Entry 2P2C (X-ray diffraction, 3.24 A resolution); this record covers chains B and P of the 6 polymer chains in the assembly.

Chain B:
Molecule: Caspase-2
Source organism: Homo sapiens
Notes: EC 3.4.22.-
Reference sequence: P42575 (CASP2_HUMAN); residues 201-305 here correspond to UniProt positions 348-452 (UniProt number = residue number + 147)
Sequence (106 residues; each row starts with the number of its first residue):
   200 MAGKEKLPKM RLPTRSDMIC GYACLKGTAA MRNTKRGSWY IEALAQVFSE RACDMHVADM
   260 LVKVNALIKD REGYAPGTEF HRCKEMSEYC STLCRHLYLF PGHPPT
Disordered / not traced: 200-208, 305
Differences from the reference sequence: cloning artifact (200)
What the authors report for this chain:
  - conformationally variable residues (loop rearrangement): Met209, Pro275

Chain P:
Molecule: Caspase-2
Source organism: Homo sapiens
Notes: EC 3.4.22.-
Sequence (169 residues; each row starts with the number of its first residue):
     1 MRGSHHHHHH GSDLGKKLLE AARAGQDDEV RILMANGADV NATDWLGHTP LHLAAKTGHL
    61 EIVEVLLKYG ADVNAWDNYG ATPLHLAADN GHLEIVEVLL KHGADVNAKD YEGFTPLHLA
   121 AYDGHLEIVE VLLKYGADVN AQDKFGKTAF DISIDNGNED LAEILQKLN
Disordered / not traced: 1-8, 167-169

Chain B / chain P interface:
Pairs across the interface (17; chain B residue first):
  Lys234(B) - Tyr111(P)
  Gln245(B) - Trp45(P)
  Leu266(B) - Trp45(P)
  Asp269(B) - Arg23(P)  hydrogen bond (backbone-side chain)
  Arg270(B) - Leu46(P)
  Arg270(B) - Tyr79(P)  hydrogen bond
  Glu271(B) - Lys56(P)  salt bridge
  Tyr273(B) - Tyr79(P)  hydrophobic
  Tyr273(B) - Ala81(P)
  Tyr273(B) - Leu119(P)
  Pro275(B) - Phe114(P)  hydrophobic
  Pro275(B) - Leu119(P)  hydrophobic
  Gly276(B) - Tyr122(P)
  His280(B) - Asp89(P)  salt bridge
  Arg281(B) - Asp89(P)  salt bridge
  Arg281(B) - Asn90(P)
  Arg281(B) - Asp123(P)  salt bridge
Interface residues without a listed pair, chain B (15 interface residues in all): Asn232, Arg235, Trp238, Thr277
Interface residues without a listed pair, chain P (18 interface residues in all): Asn78, His85, Leu86, Asp110, Phe145
From the paper, about this interface:
  - specific contacts: Pro275(B)-Phe114(P) (hydrophobic contact), Gly276(B)-Phe114(P) (hydrophobic contact), Gly276(B)-Tyr122(P)
  - interface residues, chain B: Asp269(B) (by similarity / conservation)
  - interface residues, chain P: Tyr79(P)

In short:
Chain B and chain P form an interface of 15 and 18 residues respectively, with 2 hydrogen bonds and 4 salt
bridges. Polar pairs include Glu271(B)-Lys56(P), His280(B)-Asp89(P) and Arg281(B)-Asp89(P). The authors report
hydrophobic contacts between Pro275(B) and Phe114(P) and Gly276(B) and Phe114(P); a contact between Gly276(B)
and Tyr122(P). From the paper: interface residues Asp269(B) and Tyr79(P); conformational variability at
Met209(B) and Pro275(B).
Chain B is Caspase-2 and chain P is Caspase-2, both from Homo sapiens; the structure, Inhibition of caspase-2
by a designed ankyrin repeat protein (DARPin), was determined by X-ray diffraction.
